Entry 9CSW (X-ray diffraction, 1.30 A resolution); this record covers chain A.

Chain A:
Protein: Streptavidin
Organism: Streptomyces avidinii
UniProtKB: P22629 (SAV_STRAV); residues 14-159 here correspond to UniProt positions 38-183 (UniProt number = residue number + 24)
Amino-acid sequence (159 residues; each row starts with the number of its first residue):
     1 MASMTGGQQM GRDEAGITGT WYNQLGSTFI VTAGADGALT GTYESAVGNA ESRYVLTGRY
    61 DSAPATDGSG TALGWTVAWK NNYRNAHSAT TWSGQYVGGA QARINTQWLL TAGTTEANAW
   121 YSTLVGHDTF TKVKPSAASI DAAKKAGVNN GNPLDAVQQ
Not modelled in the structure: 1-11, 135-159
Construct notes: expression tag (1-13); engineered mutation Gln101 (Glu125 in P22629), Ala112 (Ser136 in P22629), Tyr121 (Lys145 in P22629)
Metal / ion sites: Cu ion near His87 (its only coordinating residue here)
Ligand contacts: QG7 (N-(2-{bis[(pyridin-2-yl)methyl]amino}ethyl)-5-[(3aS,4S,6aR)-2-oxohexahydro-1H-thieno[3,4-d]imidazol-4-yl]pentanamide): Asn23, Leu25, Ser27, Tyr43, Ser45, Val47, Gly48, Asn49, Ala50, Trp79, Ala86, Ser88, Thr90, Trp92, Trp108, Leu110, Ala112, Trp120, Tyr121, Leu124, Asp128
Swiss-Prot annotation at these positions:
  - motif: Arg59 to Asp61 (Cell attachment site)
  - binding site (biotin): Tyr43, Tyr54, Trp92, Trp108, Trp120

Overview:
Bound to chain A: compound QG7. From UniProt: 5 biotin-binding residues.
Chain A is Streptavidin (Streptomyces avidinii); the structure, Streptavidin-E101Q-S112A-K121Y bound to
Cu(II)-biotin-ethyl-dipicolylamine cofactor, was determined by X-ray diffraction, deposited together with
9CST, 9CSV and 9E6Z.
